6KO1 - chain A; structure by X-ray diffraction, 2.70 A resolution.

[Chain A]
Molecule: cAMP and cAMP-inhibited cGMP 3', 5'-cyclic phosphodiesterase 10A
Organism: Homo sapiens
Notes: EC 3.1.4.17, 3.1.4.35
UniProt: Q9Y233 (PDE10_HUMAN); residues 449-769 here correspond to UniProt positions 439-759 (UniProt number = residue number - 10)
Chain sequence (322 residues; each row starts with the number of its first residue):
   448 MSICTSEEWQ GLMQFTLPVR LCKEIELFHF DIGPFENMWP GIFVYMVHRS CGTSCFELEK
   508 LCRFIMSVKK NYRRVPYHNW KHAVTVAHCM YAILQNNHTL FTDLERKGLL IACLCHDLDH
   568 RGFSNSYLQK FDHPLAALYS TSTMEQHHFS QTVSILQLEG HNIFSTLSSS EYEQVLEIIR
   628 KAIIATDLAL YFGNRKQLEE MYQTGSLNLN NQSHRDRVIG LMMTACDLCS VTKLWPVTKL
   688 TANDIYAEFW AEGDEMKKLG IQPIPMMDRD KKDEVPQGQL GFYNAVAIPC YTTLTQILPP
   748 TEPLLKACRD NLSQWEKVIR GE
Disordered / not traced: 448-459
Construct notes: initiating methionine (448)
Ion coordination: Zn2+: His529, His563, Asp564, Asp674; Mg2+: Asp564, Glu592
Ligand contacts: DL0 (6-chloranyl-3-[2-(5-methyl-1-phenyl-benzimidazol-2-yl)ethyl]chromen-4-one): Tyr524, Leu675, Ser677, Val678, Ile692, Tyr693, Phe696, Pro712, Met713, Glu721, Gly725, Gln726, Gly728, Phe729

[Overview]
Ligands of chain A: compound DL0. The Zn2+ site is built by His529, His563, Asp564 and Asp674. Asp564 and
Glu592 coordinate Mg2+.
Chain A is cAMP and cAMP-inhibited cGMP 3', 5'-cyclic phosphodiesterase 10A (Homo sapiens); the structure, The
crystal structue of PDE10A complexed with 2d, was determined by X-ray diffraction (same publication as 6KO0).
